Entry 2PT2 (X-ray diffraction, 2.00 A resolution); this record covers chain A.

[Chain A]
Molecule: Iron transport protein
Source organism: Synechocystis sp
UniProtKB: P72827 (P72827_SYNY3); residue numbers follow UniProt; this construct covers 30-360
Chain sequence (334 residues; numbered 27 to 360; the number before each row is that of its first residue):
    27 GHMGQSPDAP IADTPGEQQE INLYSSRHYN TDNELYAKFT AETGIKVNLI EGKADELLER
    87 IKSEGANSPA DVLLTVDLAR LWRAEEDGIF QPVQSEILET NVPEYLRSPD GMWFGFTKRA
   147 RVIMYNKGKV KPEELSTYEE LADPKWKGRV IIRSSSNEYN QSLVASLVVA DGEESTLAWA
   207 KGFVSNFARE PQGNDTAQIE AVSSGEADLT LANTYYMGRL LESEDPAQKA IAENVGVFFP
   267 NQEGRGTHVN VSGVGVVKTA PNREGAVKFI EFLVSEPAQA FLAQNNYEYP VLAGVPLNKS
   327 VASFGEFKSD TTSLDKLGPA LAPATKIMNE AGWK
Unresolved in the structure: 27-44
Differences from the reference sequence: expression tag (27-29)
Bound ions: Fe2+: His54, Tyr55, Tyr185, Tyr241, Tyr242
Curated features (UniProtKB/Swiss-Prot):
  - binding site (Fe cation): His54, Tyr55, Tyr185, Tyr241, Tyr242

[Summary]
His54, Tyr55, Tyr185, Tyr241 and Tyr242 coordinate Fe2+. From UniProt: 5 Fe cation-binding residues.
Chain A is Iron transport protein (Synechocystis sp); the structure, Structure of FutA1 with Iron(II), was
determined by X-ray diffraction, deposited together with 3F11 and 2PT1.
